PDB entry 8XYI | electron microscopy, 3.16 A resolution | chain R

[Chain R]
Name: C-X-C chemokine receptor type 3
From: Homo sapiens
UniProtKB: P49682 (CXCR3_HUMAN); residue numbers follow UniProt; this construct covers 2-368
Amino-acid sequence (424 residues; each row starts with the number of its first residue; numbers below 1 keep their minus sign (Met-55 is residue -55)):
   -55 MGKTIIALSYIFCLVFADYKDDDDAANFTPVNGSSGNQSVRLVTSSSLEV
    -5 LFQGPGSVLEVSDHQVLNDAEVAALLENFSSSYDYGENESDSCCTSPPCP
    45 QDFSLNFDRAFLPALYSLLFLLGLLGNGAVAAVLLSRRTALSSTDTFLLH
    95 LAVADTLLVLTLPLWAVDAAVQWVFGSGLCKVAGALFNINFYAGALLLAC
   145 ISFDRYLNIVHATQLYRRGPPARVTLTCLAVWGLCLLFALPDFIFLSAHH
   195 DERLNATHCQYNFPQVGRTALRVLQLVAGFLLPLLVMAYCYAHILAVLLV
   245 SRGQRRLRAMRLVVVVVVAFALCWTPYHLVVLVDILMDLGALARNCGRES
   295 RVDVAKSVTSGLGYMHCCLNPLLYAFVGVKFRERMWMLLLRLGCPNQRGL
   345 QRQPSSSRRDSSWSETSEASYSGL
Disordered / not traced: -55 to 45, 336-368
Construct notes: initiating methionine (-55); expression tag (-54 to 1)
Disulfide bonds: Cys124-Cys203
Ligand contacts: A1LW1 ((3S)-N-[(2S)-6-azanyl-1-(2,2-diphenylethylamino)-1-oxidanylidene-hexan-2-yl]-2-(4-oxidanylidene-4-phenyl-butanoyl)-3,4-dihydro-1H-isoquinoline-3-carboxamide): Asp52, Leu56, Tyr60, Trp109, Asp112, Ala113, Gly128, Phe131, Asn132, Phe135, Leu190, Cys203, Tyr205, Arg216, Gln219, Trp268, Tyr271, Asp297, Lys300, Ser301, Ser304, Tyr308
Curated features (UniProtKB/Swiss-Prot):
  - modified residue (Sulfotyrosine): Tyr27, Tyr29
  - glycosylation (N-linked (GlcNAc...) asparagine): Asn22, Asn32
Reported in the primary citation:
  - binding site for A1LW1: Tyr60, Trp109, Phe131, Phe135, Tyr205, Arg216, Gln219, Trp268, Tyr271, Tyr308
  - mutagenesis - Y271A: decreased signaling in response to A1LW1
  - conformationally variable residues (helix shift, side-chain flip): Tyr60, Trp109, Ala139, Pro227, Phe264, Trp268, Tyr308

[Summary]
Ligands of chain R: compound A1LW1. The paper reports a binding site for A1LW1 at Tyr60, Trp109 and Phe131
among others; Y271A reduces signaling in response to A1LW1.
Chain R is C-X-C chemokine receptor type 3 (Homo sapiens); the structure, Structure of CXCR3 in complex with
VUF10661 (Receptor-ligand focused map), was determined by electron microscopy, deposited together with 8XXY,
8XXZ, 8XYK, 8Y0H and 8Y0N.
